PDB entry 8U14 | electron microscopy, 3.90 A resolution | chains D and J of the 12 polymer chains in the assembly

# Chain D
Name: Histone H2B type 1-J
From: Homo sapiens
UniProt: P06899 (H2B1J_HUMAN); residues 0-123 here correspond to UniProt positions 1-124 (UniProt number = residue number + 1)
Chain sequence (128 residues; numbered -4 to 123; the number before each row is that of its first residue; numbers below 1 keep their minus sign (Gly-4 is residue -4)):
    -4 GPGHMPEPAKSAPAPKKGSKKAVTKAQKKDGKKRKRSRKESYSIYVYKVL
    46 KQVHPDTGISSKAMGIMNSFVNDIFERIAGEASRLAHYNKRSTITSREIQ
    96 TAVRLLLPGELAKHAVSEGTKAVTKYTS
Unresolved in the structure: -4 to 28
Differences from the reference sequence: expression tag (-4 to -1)
Swiss-Prot annotation at these positions:
  - modified residue: Pro1 (N-acetylproline), Glu2 (ADP-ribosyl glutamic acid), Lys5 (N6-(2-hydroxyisobutyryl)lysine), Ser6 (ADP-ribosylserine), Lys11 (N6-(beta-hydroxybutyryl)lysine), Lys12 (N6-(2-hydroxyisobutyryl)lysine), Ser14 (Phosphoserine), Lys15 (N6-acetyllysine), Lys16 (N6-(beta-hydroxybutyryl)lysine), Lys20 (N6-(2-hydroxyisobutyryl)lysine), Lys23 (N6-(2-hydroxyisobutyryl)lysine), Lys24 (N6-(2-hydroxyisobutyryl)lysine), Lys34 (N6-(2-hydroxyisobutyryl)lysine), Glu35 (PolyADP-ribosyl glutamic acid), Ser36 (Phosphoserine), Lys43 (N6-(2-hydroxyisobutyryl)lysine), Lys46 (N6-(2-hydroxyisobutyryl)lysine), Lys57 (N6,N6-dimethyllysine), Arg79 (Dimethylated arginine), Lys85 (N6,N6,N6-trimethyllysine) and 6 more in UniProt
  - glycosylation: Ser112 (O-linked (GlcNAc) serine)
  - cross-link (Glycyl lysine isopeptide (Lys-Gly)): Lys5 (interchain with G-Cter in SUMO2), Lys20 (interchain with G-Cter in SUMO2), Lys34 (interchain with G-Cter in ubiquitin), Lys120 (interchain with G-Cter in ubiquitin)

# Chain J
Molecule: 147-nt DNA strand
From: Homo sapiens
Sequence (147 nucleotides; each row starts with the number of its first residue; numbers below 1 keep their minus sign (DA-73 is residue -73)):
   -73 ATCGGATGTATATATCTGACACGTGCCTGGAGACTAGGGAGTAATCCCCT
   -23 TGGCGGTTAAAACGCGGGGGACAGCGCGTACGTGCGTTTAAGCGGTGCTA
    27 GAGCTGTCTACGACCAATTGAGCGGCCTCGGCACCGGGATTCTCGAT
Unresolved in the structure: -73

# How chain D and chain J interact
Contacting residue pairs (10; chain D residue first):
  Arg29(D) - DA-30(J)  base contact
  Arg29(D) - DT-29(J)  hydrogen bond to the base
  Arg33(D) - DC49(J)  hydrogen bond to the phosphate
  Arg33(D) - DG50(J)  salt bridge to the phosphate
  Lys34(D) - DC49(J)  sugar contact
  Lys34(D) - DG50(J)  salt bridge to the phosphate
  Ser36(D) - DC49(J)  phosphate contact
  Ile39(D) - DG48(J)  sugar contact
  Ile39(D) - DC49(J)  phosphate contact
  Tyr40(D) - DG48(J)  hydrogen bond to the phosphate
Also at the interface, not in a pair above, chain D (8 interface residues in all): Arg31, Ser32
Also at the interface, not in a pair above, chain J (6 interface residues in all): DG51

# In short
Chain D and chain J form an interface of 8 and 6 residues respectively; the contacts include 3 hydrogen bonds
and 2 salt bridges. Polar pairs include Arg29(D)-DT-29(J), Arg33(D)-DC49(J) and Tyr40(D)-DG48(J).
Here chain D is Histone H2B type 1-J and chain J is a 147-nt DNA strand, both from Homo sapiens. Entry 8U14
(Cryo-EM structure of the human nucleosome core particle ubiquitylated at histone H2A lysine 15 in complex
...) was determined by electron microscopy (same publication as 8SMW, 8SMX, 8SMY, 8SMZ, 8SN0, 8SN1 and 3
further entries).
